8BAA - chains E and M of the 22 polymer chains in the assembly; structure by electron microscopy, 4.20 A resolution (low resolution: residue-level contacts below are approximate; hydrogen-bond / salt-bridge calls are withheld).

[Chain E (and M)]
Molecule: Chaperonin GroEL
Organism: Escherichia coli (strain K12)
Notes: EC 5.6.1.7; chain M of this document is another copy of the same molecule, construct and numbering; everything in this record applies to it too
Reference sequence: P0A6F5 (CH60_ECOLI); residues 2-548 here = UniProt positions 2-548
Chain sequence (547 residues; numbered 2 to 548; the number before each row is that of its first residue):
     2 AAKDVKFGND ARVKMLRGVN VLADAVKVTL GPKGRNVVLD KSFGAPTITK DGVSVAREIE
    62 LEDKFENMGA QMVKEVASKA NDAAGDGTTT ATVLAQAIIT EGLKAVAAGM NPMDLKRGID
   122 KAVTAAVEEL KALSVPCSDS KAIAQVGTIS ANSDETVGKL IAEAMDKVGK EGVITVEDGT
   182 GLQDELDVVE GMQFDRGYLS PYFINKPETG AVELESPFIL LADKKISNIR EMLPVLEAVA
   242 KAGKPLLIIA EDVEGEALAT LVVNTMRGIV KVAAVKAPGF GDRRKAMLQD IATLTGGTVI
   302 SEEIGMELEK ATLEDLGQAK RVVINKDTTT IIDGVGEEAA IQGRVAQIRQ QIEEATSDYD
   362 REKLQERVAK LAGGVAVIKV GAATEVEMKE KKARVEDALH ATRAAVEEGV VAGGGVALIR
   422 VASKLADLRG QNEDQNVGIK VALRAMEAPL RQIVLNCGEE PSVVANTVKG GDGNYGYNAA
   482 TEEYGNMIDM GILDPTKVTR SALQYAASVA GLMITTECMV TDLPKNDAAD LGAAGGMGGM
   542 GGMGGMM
Not modelled in the structure: 526-548 (chain M: 525-548)
Metal / ion sites: Mg2+: Asp87 (together with ADP)
Residues lining bound ligands:
  - ADP: Thr30, Leu31, Gly32, Pro33, Lys51, Asp87, Gly88, Thr90, Thr91, Ile150, Gly414, Gly415, Ile454, Tyr478, Asn479, Ala480, Ala481, Ile493, Asp495
  - aluminium fluoride (AF3): Asp52, Gly86, Asp87, Gly88, Thr89, Thr90, Asp398

[How chain E and chain M interact]
Residue-residue contacts (8; chain E residue first):
  Glu461(E) - Arg452(M)
  Glu461(E) - Ser463(M)
  Ser463(E) - Glu461(M)
  Ser463(E) - Ser463(M)
  Ser463(E) - Val464(M)
  Val464(E) - Ser463(M)
  Val464(E) - Asn467(M)
  Asn467(E) - Val464(M)

[Overview]
The interface between chain E and chain M involves 4 residues on one side and 5 on the other. Ligands of chain
E: aluminium fluoride and ADP.
Both chains are Chaperonin GroEL (Escherichia coli (strain K12)). Entry 8BAA (CryoEM structure of
GroEL-GroES-ADP.AlF3-Rubisco, class II) was determined by electron microscopy.
